Entry 1WVE (X-ray diffraction, 1.85 A resolution); this record covers chains A and C of the 4 polymer chains in the assembly.

# Chain A
Molecule: 4-cresol dehydrogenase [hydroxylating] flavoprotein subunit
From: Pseudomonas putida
Notes: EC 1.17.99.1
Reference sequence: P09788 (DH4C_PSEPU); residues 2-521 here correspond to UniProt positions 1-520 (UniProt number = residue number - 1)
Amino-acid sequence (520 residues; each row starts with the number of its first residue):
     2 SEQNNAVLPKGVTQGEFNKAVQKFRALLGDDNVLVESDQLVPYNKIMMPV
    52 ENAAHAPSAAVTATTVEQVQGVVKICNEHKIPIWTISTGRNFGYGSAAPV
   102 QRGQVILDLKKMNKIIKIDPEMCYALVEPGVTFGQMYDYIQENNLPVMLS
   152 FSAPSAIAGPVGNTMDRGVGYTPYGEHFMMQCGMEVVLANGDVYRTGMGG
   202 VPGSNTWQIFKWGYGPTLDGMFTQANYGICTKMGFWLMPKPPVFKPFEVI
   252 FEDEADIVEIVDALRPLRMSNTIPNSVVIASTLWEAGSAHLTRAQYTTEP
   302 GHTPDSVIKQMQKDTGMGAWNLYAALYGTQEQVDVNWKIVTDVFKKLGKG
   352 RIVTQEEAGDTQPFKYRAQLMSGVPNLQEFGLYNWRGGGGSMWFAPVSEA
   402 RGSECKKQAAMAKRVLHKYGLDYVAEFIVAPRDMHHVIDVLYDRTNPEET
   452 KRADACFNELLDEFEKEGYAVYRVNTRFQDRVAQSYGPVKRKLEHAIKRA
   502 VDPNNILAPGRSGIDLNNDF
Disordered / not traced: 2-6
Covalently attached groups: flavin-adenine dinucleotide (FAD) linked to Tyr384
Small-molecule neighbours:
  - FAD (flavin-adenine dinucleotide): Trp85, Thr86, Ile87, Ser88, Thr89, Gly90, Arg91, Asn92, Phe93, Tyr95, Ser97, Leu110, Pro130, Ser153, Ala154, Pro155, Ala159, Gly160, Val162, Gly163, Asn164, Met166, Asp167, Gly169, Val170, Tyr172, Gly229, Ile230, Cys231, Glu380, Phe381, Leu383, Trp394, Tyr473, Arg474, Arg512
  - heme (HEM): Leu378, Phe381, Asn385

# Chain C
Molecule: 4-cresol dehydrogenase [hydroxylating] cytochrome c subunit
From: Pseudomonas putida
Notes: EC 1.17.99.1
Reference sequence: P09787 (CY4C_PSEPU); residues 601-680 here correspond to UniProt positions 34-113 (UniProt number = residue number - 567)
Amino-acid sequence (80 residues; each row starts with the number of its first residue):
   601 DSQWGSGKNLYDKVCGHCHKPEVGVGPVLEGRGLPEAYIKDIVRNGFRAM
   651 PAFPASYVDDESLTQVAEYLSSLPAPAAQP
Disordered / not traced: 601, 677-680
Covalently attached groups: heme (HEM) linked to Cys615, Cys618
Metal / ion sites: heme Fe: His619, Met650
Small-molecule neighbours: heme (HEM): Leu610, Val614, His619, Val625, Gly626, Pro627, Leu629, Leu634, Tyr638, Ile639, Ile642, Val643, Phe647, Arg648, Ala649, Met650, Pro651, Phe653, Val658, Val666
Swiss-Prot annotation at these positions:
  - binding site (heme c): Cys615, Cys618, His619, Met650

# How chain A and chain C interact
Pairs across the interface - 42 pairs, chain A then chain C:
  Val42(A) with Arg644(C); Asn645(C)
  Pro43(A) with Arg644(C); Ala652(C); Phe653(C); Pro654(C), hydrophobic
  Tyr44(A) with Pro654(C); Ser656(C)
  Lys46(A) with Asn645(C); Gly646(C); Phe647(C); Arg648(C), hydrogen bond (side chain-backbone); Met650(C), hydrogen bond (side chain-backbone); Ala652(C)
  Thr89(A) with Tyr657(C)
  Arg91(A) with Ala652(C), hydrogen bond (side chain-backbone); Phe653(C); Pro654(C); Tyr657(C)
  Phe93(A) with Pro651(C), hydrophobic
  Asp109(A) with Ser656(C), hydrogen bond
  Lys111(A) with Ser656(C); Tyr657(C)
  Lys112(A) with Ser656(C)
  Thr133(A) with Tyr657(C)
  Asp139(A) with Lys613(C), salt bridge
  Ala157(A) with His617(C)
  Ile158(A) with Tyr657(C), hydrogen bond (backbone-side chain)
  His291(A) with Val623(C), hydrogen bond (side chain-backbone); Gly624(C); Val625(C)
  Leu378(A) with His617(C); Cys618(C), hydrophobic; Val625(C)
  Gln379(A) with Val625(C)
  Phe381(A) with Val625(C), hydrophobic
  Tyr384(A) with Ala649(C)
  Asn385(A) with Val625(C), hydrogen bond (side chain-backbone); Ala649(C)
  Gly390(A) with Arg648(C); Ala649(C)
  Thr446(A) with Arg648(C)
Interface residues without a listed pair, chain A (27 interface residues in all): Thr63, Pro376, Asn377, Gly382, Gly389
Interface residues without a listed pair, chain C (20 interface residues in all): Val614

# Summary
27 residues of chain A and 20 residues of chain C are in contact, with 7 hydrogen bonds and 1 salt bridge.
Polar contacts include Asp139(A)-Lys613(C), Lys46(A)-Arg648(C) and Lys46(A)-Met650(C). Chain A binds heme.
Flavin-adenine dinucleotide is covalently linked to Tyr384(A). Covalently linked heme: at Cys615(C).
Chain A is 4-cresol dehydrogenase [hydroxylating] flavoprotein subunit and chain C is 4-cresol dehydrogenase
[hydroxylating] cytochrome c subunit, both from Pseudomonas putida; the structure, p-Cresol Methylhydroxylase:
Alteration of the Structure of the Flavoprotein Subunit upon its Binding to the Cytochrome ..., was determined
by X-ray diffraction together with 1WVF from the same study.
